PDB entry 6X6E | X-ray diffraction, 2.00 A resolution | chains B and C of the 4 polymer chains in the assembly

== Chain B ==
Name: Glucocorticoid receptor
From: Homo sapiens
Reference sequence: P04150 (GCR_HUMAN), isoform P04150-10; residues 417-491 here correspond to UniProt positions 391-465 (UniProt number = residue number - 26)
Chain sequence (75 residues; numbered 417 to 491; the number before each row is that of its first residue):
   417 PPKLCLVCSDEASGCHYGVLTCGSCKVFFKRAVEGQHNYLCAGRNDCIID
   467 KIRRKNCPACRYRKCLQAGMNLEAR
Not modelled in the structure: 417-418, 490-491
Bound ions: Zn2+ site 1: Cys421, Cys424, Cys438, Cys441; Zn2+ site 2: Cys457, Cys463, Cys473, Cys476
Reported in the primary citation:
  - binding site for the 18-nt DNA strand (chain C): Val443, Arg447
  - specificity-determining residues: Arg447
  - binding site for the 18-nt DNA strand: Lys442

== Chain C ==
Molecule: 18-nt DNA strand
Sequence (18 nucleotides; numbered 1 to 18; the number before each row is that of its first residue):
     1 CCAGAACGGAGCGTTCTG
Modified positions: 5CM (5-methyl-2'-deoxy-cytidine-5'-monophosphate) at position 12

== Interface between chain B and chain C ==
Contacting residue pairs - 11 pairs, chain B then chain C:
  Gly439(B) - DT14(C)  base contact
  Ser440(B) - DG13(C)  phosphate contact
  Phe444(B) - 5CM_12(C)  phosphate contact
  Arg447(B) - 5CM_12(C)  base contact
  Arg447(B) - DG13(C)  hydrogen bond to the base
  Tyr455(B) - 5CM_12(C)  phosphate contact
  Arg470(B) - DG13(C)  salt bridge to the phosphate
  Lys471(B) - 5CM_12(C)  phosphate contact
  Lys471(B) - DG13(C)  salt bridge to the phosphate
  Pro474(B) - 5CM_12(C)  phosphate contact
  Arg477(B) - DG13(C)  salt bridge to the phosphate
Other interface residues (no listed pair), chain B (13 interface residues in all): Lys442, Val443, His453, Lys467
Other interface residues (no listed pair), chain C (5 interface residues in all): DG11, DT15

== In short ==
Chain B and chain C form an interface of 13 and 5 residues respectively; the contacts include 1 hydrogen bond
and 3 salt bridges. Polar contacts include Arg447(B)-DG13(C), Arg470(B)-DG13(C) and Lys471(B)-DG13(C). From
the paper: a binding site for the 18-nt DNA strand (chain C) at Val443(B) and Arg447(B); a binding site for
the 18-nt DNA strand at Lys442(B).
Here chain B is Glucocorticoid receptor (Homo sapiens) and chain C is an 18-nt DNA strand. Entry 6X6E
(Glucocorticoid Receptor DNA binding domain in complex with methylated precursor for a modern recognition
element (methylated ...) was determined by X-ray diffraction, deposited together with 6X6D.
